PDB entry 8BJ1 | X-ray diffraction, 1.57 A resolution | chains A and B

# Chain A (and B)
Protein: histidinol-phosphate aminotransferase
From: Medicago truncatula
Notes: chain B of this document is another copy of the same molecule, construct and numbering; everything in this record applies to it too
UniProt: A0A072U7F9 (A0A072U7F9_MEDTR); numbering as in UniProt (aligned over 25-384)
Amino-acid sequence (360 residues; row label = number of the first residue in the row):
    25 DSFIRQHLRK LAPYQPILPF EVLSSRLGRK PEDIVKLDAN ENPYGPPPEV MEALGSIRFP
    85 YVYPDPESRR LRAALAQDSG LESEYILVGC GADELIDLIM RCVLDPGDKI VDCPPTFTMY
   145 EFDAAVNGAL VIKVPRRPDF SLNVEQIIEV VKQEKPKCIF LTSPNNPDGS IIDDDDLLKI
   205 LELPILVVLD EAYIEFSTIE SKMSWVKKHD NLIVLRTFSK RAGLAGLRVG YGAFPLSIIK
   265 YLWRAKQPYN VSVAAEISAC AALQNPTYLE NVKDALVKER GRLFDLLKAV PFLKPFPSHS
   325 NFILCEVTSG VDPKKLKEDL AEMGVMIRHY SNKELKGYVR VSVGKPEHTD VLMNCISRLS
Not modelled in the structure: 384 (chain B: fully traced)
Modified positions: K244 ((2S)-2-amino-6-[[3-hydroxy-2-methyl-5-(phosphonooxymethyl)pyridin-4-yl]methylideneamino]hexanoic acid; LLP)
Bound ions: Na+: K312, V314, L317
Reported in the primary citation:
  - Na+ coordination: K312, V314, L317
  - conformationally variable residues (helix shift, loop rearrangement, side-chain flip): L35 to P43, F44 to D57, R268, R352 to R364
  - binding site for sulfate ion: N190, K244, R364
  - self-association interface (contacts with another copy of this molecule): D25 to K34

# How chain A and chain B interact
Residue-residue contacts (155; chain A residue first):
  F27(A) with V127(B); K181(B), hydrogen bond (backbone-side chain); I209(B); L210(B); N235(B)
  I28(A) with C126(B); Y265(B), hydrophobic
  R29(A) with R125(B), hydrogen bond (side chain-backbone); C126(B), hydrogen bond (backbone-backbone); V127(B); L128(B), hydrogen bond (side chain-backbone); D129(B), salt bridge; P130(B)
  L32(A) with C126(B), hydrophobic
  R33(A) with Y265(B)
  L35(A) with R268(B), hydrogen bond (backbone-side chain); A269(B), hydrophobic
  A36(A) with R268(B)
  P37(A) with R268(B)
  Y38(A) with E91(B), hydrogen bond; W267(B); R268(B)
  P40(A) with E91(B); R93(B)
  I41(A) with E91(B), hydrogen bond (backbone-side chain); R93(B), hydrogen bond (backbone-side chain)
  P43(A) with D89(B); R93(B)
  E45(A) with F83(B); R94(B)
  P55(A) with F83(B), hydrophobic
  E56(A) with R82(B), salt bridge; F83(B)
  E65(A) with Y85(B); V86(B); Y87(B), hydrogen bond (side chain-backbone)
  N66(A) with Y85(B)
  G69(A) with Y85(B)
  P70(A) with P84(B)
  M75(A) with L78(B); G79(B); S80(B); I81(B)
  L78(A) with M75(B); L78(B)
  G79(A) with M75(B); G79(B)
  I81(A) with M75(B)
  R82(A) with E56(B), salt bridge
  F83(A) with E45(B); P55(B), hydrophobic; E56(B)
  P84(A) with P70(B); G247(B); L248(B); A249(B); G250(B), hydrogen bond (backbone-backbone); L251(B)
  Y85(A) with E65(B); N66(B); P67(B), hydrophobic; G69(B); G247(B); A249(B)
  V86(A) with F44(B), hydrophobic; E65(B); A249(B); G250(B), hydrogen bond (backbone-backbone)
  Y87(A) with E65(B), hydrogen bond (backbone-side chain); S243(B); K244(B); A249(B), hydrophobic; R252(B)
  D89(A) with P43(B)
  E91(A) with Y38(B), hydrogen bond; P40(B); I41(B), hydrogen bond (side chain-backbone)
  R93(A) with P40(B); I41(B), hydrogen bond (side chain-backbone); L42(B); P43(B)
  R94(A) with E45(B), salt bridge
  C114(A) with N274(B), hydrogen bond
  D117(A) with Q271(B)
  D121(A) with R125(B), salt bridge
  R125(A) with R29(B), hydrogen bond (backbone-side chain); D121(B), salt bridge; R125(B); N151(B), hydrogen bond
  C126(A) with I28(B); R29(B), hydrogen bond (backbone-backbone); L32(B), hydrophobic
  V127(A) with F27(B); R29(B)
  L128(A) with R29(B), hydrogen bond (backbone-side chain)
  D129(A) with R29(B), salt bridge
  P130(A) with R29(B)
  M143(A) with Q271(B); P272(B)
  F146(A) with R268(B); A269(B); K270(B); Q271(B)
  D147(A) with Q271(B), hydrogen bond
  V150(A) with A269(B)
  N151(A) with R125(B), hydrogen bond
  K181(A) with F27(B), hydrogen bond (side chain-backbone)
  I209(A) with F27(B)
  L210(A) with F27(B)
  N235(A) with F27(B)
  S243(A) with Y87(B)
  K244(A) with Y87(B)
  G247(A) with P84(B); Y85(B)
  L248(A) with P84(B)
  A249(A) with P84(B); Y85(B); V86(B); Y87(B), hydrophobic; P88(B)
  G250(A) with P84(B), hydrogen bond (backbone-backbone); V86(B), hydrogen bond (backbone-backbone); S276(B); V277(B), hydrogen bond (backbone-backbone)
  L251(A) with P84(B); S276(B); A278(B), hydrophobic
  R252(A) with Y87(B); Y273(B), hydrogen bond (side chain-backbone); S276(B)
  Y265(A) with I28(B), hydrophobic; R33(B)
  W267(A) with Y38(B)
  R268(A) with R33(B), hydrogen bond (side chain-backbone); L35(B), hydrogen bond (side chain-backbone); A36(B); P37(B); Y38(B); F146(B)
  A269(A) with F146(B); V150(B)
  K270(A) with F146(B)
  Q271(A) with D121(B); M143(B); F146(B); D147(B), hydrogen bond
  P272(A) with M143(B)
  Y273(A) with D117(B); R252(B), hydrogen bond (backbone-side chain)
  N274(A) with C114(B), hydrogen bond (backbone-side chain)
  S276(A) with G250(B); L251(B); R252(B)
  V277(A) with G250(B), hydrogen bond (backbone-backbone)
  A278(A) with A278(B), hydrophobic
Also at the interface, not in a pair above, chain A (84 interface residues in all): S26, Q39, L42, F44, K60, A63, P67, S80, P88, P208, D234, I262, L266
Also at the interface, not in a pair above, chain B (84 interface residues in all): S26, Q39, K60, A63, P90, D234, I262, L266

# In short
The chain A/chain B interface involves 84 residues from each chain, with 33 hydrogen bonds and 7 salt bridges.
Among the polar pairs are R29(A)-D129(B), E56(A)-R82(B) and R94(A)-E45(B). From the paper: a binding site for
sulfate ion at N190(A), K244(A) and R364(A); Na+ coordination by K312(A), V314(A) and L317(A).
Chain A and chain B are both histidinol-phosphate aminotransferase (Medicago truncatula); the structure,
Crystal structure of Medicago truncatula histidinol-phosphate aminotransferase (HISN6) in the open state, was
determined by X-ray diffraction (same publication as 8BJ2 and 8BJ4).
